PDB entry 3VVB | X-ray diffraction, 2.80 A resolution | chain A

[Chain A]
Name: CapE
From: Staphylococcus aureus
Notes: EC 4.2.1.115
Reference sequence: Q7A2Y4 (Q7A2Y4_STAAM); residues 2-342 here = UniProt positions 2-342
Chain sequence (363 residues; numbered -20 to 342; the number before each row is that of its first residue; numbers below 1 keep their minus sign (Met-20 is residue -20)):
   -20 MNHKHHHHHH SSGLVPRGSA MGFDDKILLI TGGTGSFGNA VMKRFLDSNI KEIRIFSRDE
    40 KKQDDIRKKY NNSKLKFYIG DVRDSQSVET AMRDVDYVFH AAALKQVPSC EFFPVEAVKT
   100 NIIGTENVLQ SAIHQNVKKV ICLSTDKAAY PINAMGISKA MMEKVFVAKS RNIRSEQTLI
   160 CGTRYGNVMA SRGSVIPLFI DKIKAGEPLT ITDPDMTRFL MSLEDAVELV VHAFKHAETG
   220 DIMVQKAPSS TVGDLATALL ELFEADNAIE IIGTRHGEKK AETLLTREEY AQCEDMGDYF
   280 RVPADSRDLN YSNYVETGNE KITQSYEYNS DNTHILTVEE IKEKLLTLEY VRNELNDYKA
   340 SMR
Unresolved in the structure: -20 to 1, 169-192, 240-259, 286-304, 335-342
Differences from the reference sequence: expression tag (-20 to 1)
Small-molecule neighbours: NADP (NAP; NADP nicotinamide-adenine-dinucleotide phosphate): Gly11, Thr13, Gly14, Ser15, Phe16, Gly17, Phe35, Ser36, Arg37, Asp38, Lys40, Lys41, Gly59, Asp60, Val61, Arg62, Ala80, Ala81, Ala82, Lys84, Thr99, Leu122, Ser123, Thr124, Lys138, Tyr164, Gly165, Asn166, Val167
From the paper describing this entry:
  - catalytic residues: Met134 (by similarity / conservation)
  - mutagenesis - K126A, K126E, E257A: abolished catalytic activity
  - mutagenesis - F92A (<20% conversion), D125A (4-6-fold), M134A (4-6-fold): decreased catalytic activity
  - mutagenesis - F91A, Y290A, Y293A, Y305A, Y307A: unchanged catalytic activity

[Summary]
Chain A binds NADP. From the paper: the catalytic residue Met134; K126A, K126E and E257A abolish catalytic
activity; 11 substitutions were tested in all.
Chain A is CapE (Staphylococcus aureus); the structure, Crystal Structure of Capsular Polysaccharide
Synthesizing Enzyme CapE from Staphylococcus aureus in apo form, was determined by X-ray diffraction (same
publication as 3VVC and 3W1V).
